7UJ0 - chains D and I of the 14 polymer chains in the assembly; structure by electron microscopy, 3.26 A resolution.

# Chain D
Protein: ATP-dependent Clp protease ATP-binding subunit ClpA
Source organism: Escherichia coli
UniProtKB: A0A836NDF2 (A0A836NDF2_ECOLX); residue numbers follow UniProt; this construct covers 1-758
Amino-acid sequence (758 residues; row label = number of the first residue in the row):
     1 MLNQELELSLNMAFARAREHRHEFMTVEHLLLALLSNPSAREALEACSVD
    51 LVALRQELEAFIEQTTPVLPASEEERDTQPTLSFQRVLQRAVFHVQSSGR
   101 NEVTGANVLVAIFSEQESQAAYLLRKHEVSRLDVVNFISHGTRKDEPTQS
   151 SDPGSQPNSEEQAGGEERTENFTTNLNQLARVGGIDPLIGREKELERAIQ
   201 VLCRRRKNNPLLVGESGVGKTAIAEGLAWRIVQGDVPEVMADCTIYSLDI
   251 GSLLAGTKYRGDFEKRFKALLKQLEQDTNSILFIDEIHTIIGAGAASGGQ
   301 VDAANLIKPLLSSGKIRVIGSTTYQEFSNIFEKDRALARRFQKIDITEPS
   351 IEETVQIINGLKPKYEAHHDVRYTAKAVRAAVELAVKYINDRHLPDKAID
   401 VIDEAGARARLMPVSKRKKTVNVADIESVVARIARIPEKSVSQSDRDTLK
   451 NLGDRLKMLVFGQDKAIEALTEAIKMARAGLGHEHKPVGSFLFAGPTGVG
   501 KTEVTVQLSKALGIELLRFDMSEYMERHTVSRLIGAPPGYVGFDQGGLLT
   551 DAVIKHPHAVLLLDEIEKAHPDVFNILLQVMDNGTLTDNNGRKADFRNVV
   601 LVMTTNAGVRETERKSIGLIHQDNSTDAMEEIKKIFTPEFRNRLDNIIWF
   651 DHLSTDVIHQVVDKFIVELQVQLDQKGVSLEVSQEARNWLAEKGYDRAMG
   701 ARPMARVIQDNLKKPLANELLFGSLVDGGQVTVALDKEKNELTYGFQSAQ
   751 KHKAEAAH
Unresolved in the structure: 1-168, 749-758
Differences from the reference sequence: conflict Thr-169 (Met in A0A836NDF2)
Bound ions: Mg2+ site 1: Thr-221 (together with ATP-gamma-S); Mg2+ site 2: Thr-502 (together with ATP-gamma-S)
Small-molecule neighbours:
  - ATP-gamma-S (AGS; phosphothiophosphoric acid-adenylate ester), molecule 1: Pro-187, Leu-188, Ile-189, Arg-191, Ser-216, Gly-217, Val-218, Gly-219, Lys-220, Thr-221, Ala-222, Asp-285, Glu-286, Ser-321, Thr-323, Ile-357, Leu-361, Tyr-365, Pro-395, Ile-399
  - ATP-gamma-S (AGS), molecule 2: Arg-206, Ala-336, Arg-339, Arg-340
  - ATP-gamma-S (AGS), molecule 3: Leu-459, Val-460, Phe-461, Gln-463, Pro-496, Thr-497, Gly-498, Val-499, Gly-500, Lys-501, Thr-502, Glu-503, Glu-565, Asn-606, Leu-653, Val-661, Lys-664, Phe-665, Ala-701, Arg-702
  - ATP-gamma-S (AGS), molecule 4: Asp-582, Glu-639, Arg-643

# Chain I
Protein: ATP-dependent Clp protease proteolytic subunit
Source organism: Escherichia coli
Notes: EC 3.4.21.92
UniProtKB: A0A0K4NM46 (A0A0K4NM46_ECOLX); residues 1-193 here correspond to UniProt positions 15-207 (UniProt number = residue number + 14)
Amino-acid sequence (201 residues; row label = number of the first residue in the row):
     1 ALVPMVIEQTSRGERSFDIYSRLLKERVIFLTGQVEDHMANLIVAQMLFL
    51 EAENPEKDIYLYINSPGGVITAGMSIYDTMQFIKPDVSTICMGQAASMGA
   101 FLLTAGAKGKRFCLPNSRVMIHQPLGGYQGQATDIEIHAREILKVKGRMN
   151 ELMALHTGQSLEQIERDTERDRFLSAPEAVEYGLVDSILTHRNRSHHHHH
   201 H
Unresolved in the structure: 1, 193-201
Differences from the reference sequence: expression tag (194-201)

# Chain D / chain I interface
Pairs across the interface - 22 pairs, chain D then chain I:
  Arg-610(D) with Ser-11(I), hydrogen bond
  Arg-614(D) with Glu-8(I), salt bridge; Lys-25(I); Glu-26(I), salt bridge
  Lys-615(D) with Glu-26(I)
  Ile-617(D) with Arg-22(I); Leu-23(I); Glu-26(I); Val-28(I)
  Gly-618(D) with Tyr-62(I)
  Leu-619(D) with Tyr-62(I), hydrogen bond (backbone-side chain)
  Ile-620(D) with Tyr-60(I); Ile-90(I), hydrophobic; Phe-112(I), hydrophobic
  His-621(D) with Tyr-60(I)
  Gln-622(D) with Glu-26(I), hydrogen bond (side chain-backbone); Asp-58(I); Tyr-60(I)
  Asp-623(D) with Lys-57(I), hydrogen bond (backbone-side chain)
  Asn-624(D) with Lys-57(I)
  Glu-630(D) with Asn-54(I)
  Glu-631(D) with Arg-12(I), salt bridge
Interface residues without a listed pair, chain D (18 interface residues in all): Glu-611, Ser-616, Thr-626, Asp-627, Lys-634
Interface residues without a listed pair, chain I (22 interface residues in all): Arg-27, Glu-53, Glu-56, Ser-88, Met-92, Leu-189, Arg-192

# In short
Chain D and chain I form an interface of 18 and 22 residues respectively; the contacts include 4 hydrogen
bonds and 3 salt bridges. Polar contacts include Arg-614(D)/Glu-8(I), Arg-614(D)/Glu-26(I) and
Glu-631(D)/Arg-12(I). Ligands of chain D: 4 copies of ATP-gamma-S.
Chain D is ATP-dependent Clp protease ATP-binding subunit ClpA and chain I is ATP-dependent Clp protease
proteolytic subunit, both from Escherichia coli; the structure, ClpAP complex bound to ClpS N-terminal
extension, class IIIb, was determined by electron microscopy together with 7UIV, 7UIW, 7UIX, 7UIZ and 7UIY
from the same study.
